PDB entry 7UWD | electron microscopy, 4.10 A resolution (low resolution: residue-level contacts below are approximate; hydrogen-bond / salt-bridge calls are withheld) | chains D and G of the 31 polymer chains in the assembly

Chain D:
Name: Vacuolar proton pump subunit B
From: Citrus limon
UniProtKB: A0A067FXK2 (A0A067FXK2_CITSI); numbering as in UniProt (aligned over 1-488)
Chain sequence (488 residues; row label = number of the first residue in the row):
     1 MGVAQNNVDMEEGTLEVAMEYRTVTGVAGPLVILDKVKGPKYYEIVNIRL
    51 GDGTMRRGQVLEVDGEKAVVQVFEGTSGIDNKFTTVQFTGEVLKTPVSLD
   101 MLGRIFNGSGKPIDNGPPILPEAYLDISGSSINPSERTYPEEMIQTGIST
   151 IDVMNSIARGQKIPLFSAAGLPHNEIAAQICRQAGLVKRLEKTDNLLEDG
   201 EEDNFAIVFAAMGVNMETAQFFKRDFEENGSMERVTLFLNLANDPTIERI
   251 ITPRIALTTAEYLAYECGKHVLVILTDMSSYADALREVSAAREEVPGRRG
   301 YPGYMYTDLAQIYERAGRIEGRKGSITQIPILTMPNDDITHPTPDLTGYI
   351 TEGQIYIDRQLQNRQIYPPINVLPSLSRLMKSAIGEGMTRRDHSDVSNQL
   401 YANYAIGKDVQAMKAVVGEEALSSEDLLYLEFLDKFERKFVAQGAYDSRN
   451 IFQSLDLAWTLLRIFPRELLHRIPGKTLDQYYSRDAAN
Unresolved in the structure: 1-11, 193-198, 485-488

Chain G:
Name: V-type proton ATPase subunit E
From: Citrus limon
UniProtKB: Q9MB46 (VATE_CITUN); residue numbers follow UniProt; this construct covers 1-230
Chain sequence (230 residues; row label = number of the first residue in the row):
     1 MNDADVSKQIQQMVRFIRQEAEEKANEISVSAEEEFNIEKLQLVEAEKKK
    51 IRQEYERKEKQVEIRKKIEYSMQLNASRIKVLQAQDDLVSNMMEAASKEV
   101 LNVSRDHNSYKKLLKGLIVQSLLRLKEPAVLLRCRKDDHHLVESVLESAK
   151 EEYAQKLQVHPPEIIVDHHIYLPPGPGHHNAHGPSCSGGVVVASRDGKIV
   201 CENTLDARLDVVFRKKLPEIRKQLVSQVAA
Unresolved in the structure: 1-11, 167-177, 227-230

Chain D / chain G interface:
Pairs across the interface - 41 pairs, chain D then chain G:
  Leu15(D) - Gln120(G)
  Leu15(D) - Arg208(G)
  Leu15(D) - Val211(G)
  Leu15(D) - Val212(G)
  Glu16(D) - Gln120(G)
  Glu16(D) - Arg124(G)
  Val17(D) - Arg124(G)
  Val17(D) - Glu202(G)
  Val17(D) - Ala207(G)
  Val17(D) - Arg208(G)
  Met19(D) - Arg124(G)
  Met19(D) - Leu125(G)
  Met19(D) - Ile199(G)
  Met19(D) - Val200(G)
  Met19(D) - Cys201(G)
  Glu20(D) - Ile199(G)
  Glu20(D) - Val200(G)
  Tyr21(D) - Lys198(G)
  Tyr21(D) - Ile199(G)
  Arg22(D) - Asp196(G)
  Arg22(D) - Gly197(G)
  Arg22(D) - Lys198(G)
  Thr23(D) - Lys198(G)
  Lys38(D) - Leu125(G)
  Asp100(D) - Arg78(G)
  Leu102(D) - Arg78(G)
  Gly103(D) - Arg78(G)
  Arg104(D) - Arg78(G)
  Arg104(D) - Leu82(G)
  Pro117(D) - Leu82(G)
  Pro117(D) - Gln83(G)
  Pro117(D) - Asp86(G)
  Leu120(D) - Gln85(G)
  Leu120(D) - Leu217(G)
  Leu120(D) - Arg221(G)
  Pro121(D) - Leu217(G)
  Pro121(D) - Pro218(G)
  Pro121(D) - Arg221(G)
  Glu122(D) - Pro218(G)
  Tyr124(D) - Arg214(G)
  Tyr124(D) - Pro218(G)
Other interface residues (no listed pair), chain D (22 interface residues in all): Ala18, Lys36, Gly116, Ala123
Other interface residues (no listed pair), chain G (27 interface residues in all): Ile79, Val89, Lys126, Asn203

Summary:
Chain D and chain G form an interface of 22 and 27 residues respectively.
Here chain D is Vacuolar proton pump subunit B and chain G is V-type proton ATPase subunit E, both from Citrus
limon. Entry 7UWD (Citrus V-ATPase State 2, H in contact with subunits AB) was determined by electron
microscopy, deposited together with 7UW9, 7UWA, 7UWB and 7UWC.
